Entry 9F6U (electron microscopy, 3.60 A resolution); this record covers chains A and B.

Chain A:
Molecule: Asgard tubulin A (AtubA) from Candidatus Lokiarchaeum ossiferum
Source organism: Candidatus Lokiarchaeum ossiferum
Chain sequence (423 residues; numbered 1 to 423; the number before each row is that of its first residue):
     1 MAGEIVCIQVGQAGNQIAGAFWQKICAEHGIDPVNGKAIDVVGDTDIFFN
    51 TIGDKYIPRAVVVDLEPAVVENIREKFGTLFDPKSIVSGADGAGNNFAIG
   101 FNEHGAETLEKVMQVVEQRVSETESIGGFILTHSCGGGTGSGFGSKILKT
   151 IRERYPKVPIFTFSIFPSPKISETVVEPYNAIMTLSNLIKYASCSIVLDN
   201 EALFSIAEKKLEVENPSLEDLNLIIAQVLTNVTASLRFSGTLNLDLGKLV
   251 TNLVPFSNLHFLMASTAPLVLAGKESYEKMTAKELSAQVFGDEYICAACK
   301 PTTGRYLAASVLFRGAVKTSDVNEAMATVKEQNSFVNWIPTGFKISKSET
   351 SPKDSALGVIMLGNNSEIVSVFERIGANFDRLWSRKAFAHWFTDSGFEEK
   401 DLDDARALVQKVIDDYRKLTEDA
Unresolved in the structure: 1
Residues lining bound ligands: GDP (guanosine-5'-diphosphate): G11, Q12, A13, Q16, I17, A93, N95, S134, G137, G138, T139, G140, I165, P167, E177, N200, L218, L221, N222, I225

Chain B:
Molecule: Asgard tubulin B (AtubB) from Candidatus Lokiarchaeum ossiferum
Source organism: Candidatus Lokiarchaeum ossiferum
Chain sequence (424 residues; numbered 1 to 424; the number before each row is that of its first residue):
     1 MGREVIMLHVGQAGIQVGAMYWKQICAEHNLDHNGAPIGGDIKGDPDCFF
    51 MKASGGKYVPRALLIDLEPKVVRQVGNEQLPSFFDPKNLIHGLYGGANSF
   101 AKGYLGEGRDMIDNIMEQLKKEVAKCESLQGFIMTHAVGGGSGGGLGCLI
   151 MEKIKEEYPKKILWSYSILPSPLLSDAVVEPYNAILSLDKMIQYTDETVV
   201 IDNHALFQIVTKNMGIDDPIYDDLNHVISQALSDITASLRFKGSLNTDMK
   251 EFLVNLVPYPRSHFLMASFAPMATAEDRQYAKLTTSNLANALFEENYMMA
   301 AVDVTKGTFLACSLLFRGENTAQDITNALLDIKGRIKFSSFIPTGIKYGM
   351 TGTAPEGLERSGSALINHTGVAEIFNRILAQFNLMFDKGAFLNWYEIEGM
   401 SKDDFAGARDNVQKLSDEYKRDEE
Unresolved in the structure: 1
Residues lining bound ligands: GTP (guanosine-5'-triphosphate): G11, Q12, A13, V17, D66, G96, N98, A137, G139, G140, G141, S142, G143, I168, P170, L174, S175, D176, A177, E180, N203, Y221, N225, I228

Chain A / chain B interface:
Contacting residue pairs (46; chain A residue first):
  A2(A) with P69(B), hydrophobic; L93(B)
  E124(A) with R73(B), salt bridge
  S125(A) with L93(B), hydrogen bond (side chain-backbone); Y94(B)
  I126(A) with Y94(B)
  K157(A) with I397(B); E398(B), salt bridge
  T241(A) with Y221(B)
  L242(A) with S175(B); D176(B)
  N243(A) with Q12(B); D176(B), hydrogen bond (backbone-side chain)
  G247(A) with A97(B)
  K248(A) with G96(B); A97(B); N98(B)
  V250(A) with W394(B), hydrophobic
  T251(A) with A97(B), hydrogen bond (side chain-backbone); V179(B); F391(B); W394(B)
  N252(A) with N98(B); D176(B), hydrogen bond (side chain-backbone); A177(B); V178(B), hydrogen bond (side chain-backbone)
  V254(A) with W394(B), hydrogen bond (backbone-side chain)
  P255(A) with A390(B); F391(B), hydrogen bond (backbone-backbone); N393(B)
  F256(A) with K388(B); G389(B); A390(B), hydrophobic
  S257(A) with N393(B)
  K318(A) with D218(B), salt bridge
  T319(A) with D218(B), hydrogen bond
  N337(A) with L384(B); K388(B), hydrogen bond
  W338(A) with L384(B)
  I339(A) with L384(B), hydrophobic
  P340(A) with Q381(B)
  T341(A) with V178(B), hydrogen bond (side chain-backbone); P181(B); Q381(B)
  K344(A) with S175(B); A177(B)
Interface residues without a listed pair, chain A (27 interface residues in all): L244, G342
Interface residues without a listed pair, chain B (28 interface residues in all): M385, L392

Overview:
27 residues of chain A and 28 residues of chain B are in contact, with 10 hydrogen bonds and 3 salt bridges.
Among the polar pairs are E124(A)-R73(B), K157(A)-E398(B) and K318(A)-D218(B). Chain A binds GDP. Ligands of
chain B: GTP.
Chain A is Asgard tubulin A (AtubA) from Candidatus Lokiarchaeum ossiferum and chain B is Asgard tubulin B
(AtubB) from Candidatus Lokiarchaeum ossiferum, both from Candidatus Lokiarchaeum ossiferum; the structure,
cryoEM structure of Asgard tubulin heterodimer AtubA/B with GDP, was determined by electron microscopy (same
publication as 9F6T, 9F6V and 9HXC).
